Entry 8DCK (electron microscopy, 3.40 A resolution); this record covers chains A and H of the 12 polymer chains in the assembly.

# Chain A
Name: Alpha-hemolysin translocation ATP-binding protein HlyB
From: Escherichia coli CFT073
UniProtKB: Q8FDZ8 (HLYB_ECOL6); residues 1-707 here = UniProt positions 1-707
Chain sequence (707 residues; each row starts with the number of its first residue):
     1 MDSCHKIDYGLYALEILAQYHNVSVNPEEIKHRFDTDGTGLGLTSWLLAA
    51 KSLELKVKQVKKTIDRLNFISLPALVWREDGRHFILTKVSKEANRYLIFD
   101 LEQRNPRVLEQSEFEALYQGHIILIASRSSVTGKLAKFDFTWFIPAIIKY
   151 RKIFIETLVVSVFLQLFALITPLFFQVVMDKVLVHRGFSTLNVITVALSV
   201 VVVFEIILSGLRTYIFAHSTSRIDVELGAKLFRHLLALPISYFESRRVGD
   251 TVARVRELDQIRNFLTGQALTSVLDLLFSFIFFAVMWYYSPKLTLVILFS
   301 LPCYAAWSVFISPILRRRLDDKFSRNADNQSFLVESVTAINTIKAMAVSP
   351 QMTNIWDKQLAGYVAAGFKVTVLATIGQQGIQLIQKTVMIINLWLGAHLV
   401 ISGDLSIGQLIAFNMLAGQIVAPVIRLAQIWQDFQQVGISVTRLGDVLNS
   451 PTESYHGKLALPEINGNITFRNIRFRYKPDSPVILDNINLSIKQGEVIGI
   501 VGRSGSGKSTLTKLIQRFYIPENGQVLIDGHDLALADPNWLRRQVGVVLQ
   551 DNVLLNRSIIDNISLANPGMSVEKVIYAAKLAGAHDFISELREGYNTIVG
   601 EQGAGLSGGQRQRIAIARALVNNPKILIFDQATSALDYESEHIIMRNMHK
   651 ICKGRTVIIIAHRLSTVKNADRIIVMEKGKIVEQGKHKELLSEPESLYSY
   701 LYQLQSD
Disordered / not traced: 1-7, 131-134, 703-707
Differences from the reference sequence: engineered mutation Gln631 (Glu in Q8FDZ8)
Metal / ion sites: Mg2+: Ser509, Gln550 (together with ATP)
Residues lining bound ligands:
  - ATP (adenosine-5'-triphosphate), molecule 1: Glu244, Tyr477, Lys478, Ile484, Arg503, Ser504, Gly505, Ser506, Gly507, Lys508, Ser509, Thr510, Tyr519, Gln550, Gln631, His662
  - ATP, molecule 2: Ala604, Gly605, Leu606, Ser607, Gly608, Gly609, Gln610
Curated features (UniProtKB/Swiss-Prot):
  - active site: His83
  - binding site (ATP): Gly502 to Ser509

# Chain H
Name: Membrane fusion protein (MFP) family protein
From: Escherichia coli CFT073
UniProtKB: A0A0H2VCZ1 (A0A0H2VCZ1_ECOL6); numbering as in UniProt (aligned over 1-478)
Chain sequence (478 residues; numbered 1 to 478; the number before each row is that of its first residue):
     1 MKTWLMGFSEFLLRYKLVWSETWKIRKQLDTPVREKDENEFLPAHLELIE
    51 TPVSRRPRLVAYFIMGFLVIAVILSVLGQVEIVATANGKLTLSGRSKEIK
   101 PIENSIVKEIIVKEGESVRKGDVLLKLTALGAEADTLKTQSSLLQTRLEQ
   151 TRYQILSRSIELNKLPELKLPDEPYFQNVSEEEVLRLTSLIKEQFSTWQN
   201 QKYQKELNLDKKRAERLTILARINRYENLSRVEKSRLDDFRSLLHKQAIA
   251 KHAVLEQENKYVEAANELRVYKSQLEQIESEILSAKEEYQLVTQLFKNEI
   301 LDKLRQTTDNIELLTLELEKNEERQQASVIRAPVSGKVQQLKVHTEGGVV
   351 TTAETLMVIVPEDDTLEVTALVQNKDIGFINVGQNAIIKVEAFPYTRYGY
   401 LVGKVKNINLDAIEDQKLGLVFNVIVSVEENDLSTGNKHIPLSSGMAVTA
   451 EIKTGMRSVISYLLSPLEESVTESLHER
Disordered / not traced: 1-8, 78-478

# Chain A / chain H interface
Residue-residue contacts - 21 pairs, chain A then chain H:
  Lys56(A) - Phe41(H)
  Lys58(A) - Phe41(H)
  Lys62(A) - Glu35(H)  salt bridge
  Lys62(A) - Asp37(H)  salt bridge
  Lys62(A) - Glu38(H)  salt bridge
  Arg66(A) - Val33(H)
  Arg66(A) - Arg34(H)
  Arg66(A) - Glu35(H)  salt bridge
  Arg66(A) - Glu38(H)  salt bridge
  Phe69(A) - Arg34(H)  hydrogen bond (backbone-side chain)
  Phe69(A) - Glu38(H)
  Ile70(A) - Glu38(H)  hydrogen bond (backbone-side chain)
  Ser71(A) - Phe41(H)  hydrogen bond (side chain-backbone)
  Leu124(A) - Asp37(H)
  Leu124(A) - Phe41(H)
  Ile125(A) - Phe41(H)
  Ala126(A) - Phe41(H)
  Arg128(A) - Glu40(H)  hydrogen bond (side chain-backbone)
  Arg128(A) - Leu42(H)  hydrogen bond (side chain-backbone)
  Arg128(A) - Ala44(H)
  Arg128(A) - Glu47(H)  salt bridge
Also at the interface, not in a pair above, chain A (13 interface residues in all): Val57, Val60

# Overview
13 residues of chain A face 10 of chain H across their interface; the contacts include 5 hydrogen bonds and 6
salt bridges. Polar pairs include Lys62(A)-Glu35(H), Lys62(A)-Asp37(H) and Lys62(A)-Glu38(H). Ligands of chain
A: ATP.
Chain A is Alpha-hemolysin translocation ATP-binding protein HlyB and chain H is Membrane fusion protein (MFP)
family protein, both from Escherichia coli CFT073; the structure, Structure of hemolysin A secretion system
HlyB/D complex, ATP-bound, was determined by electron microscopy, deposited together with 7SGR.
